Entry 6SQN (X-ray diffraction, 2.05 A resolution); this record covers chains A and X of the 6 polymer chains in the assembly.

# Chain A
Protein: U1 small nuclear ribonucleoprotein A
From: Homo sapiens
UniProtKB: P09012 (SNRPA_HUMAN); residues 2-98 here = UniProt positions 2-98
Amino-acid sequence (97 residues; each row starts with the number of its first residue):
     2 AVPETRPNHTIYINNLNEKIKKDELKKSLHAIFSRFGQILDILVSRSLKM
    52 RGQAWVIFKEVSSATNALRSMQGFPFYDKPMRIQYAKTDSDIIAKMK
Unresolved in the structure: 98
Differences from the reference sequence: engineered mutation His-31 (Tyr in P09012), Arg-36 (Gln in P09012), Trp-56 (Phe in P09012)
UniProt features mapped onto this chain:
  - modified residue: Ala-2 (N-acetylalanine), Lys-60 (N6-acetyllysine)
  - mutagenesis: Thr-11 (T11V: Abolishes RNA binding), Tyr-13 (Y13F: Substantially reduces RNA binding), Asn-15 (N15V: Abolishes RNA binding), Asn-16 (N16V: Substantially reduces RNA binding), Arg-52 (R52Q: Abolishes RNA binding)

# Chain X
Molecule: RNA hairpin
From: Homo sapiens
Sequence (21 nucleotides; each row starts with the number of its first residue):
     1 AAUCCAUUGCACUCCGGAUUU
Unresolved in the structure: 13-15, 20-21

# Chain A / chain X interface
Contacting residue pairs (38):
  Glu-5(A) / C10(X)  base contact
  Tyr-13(A) / G9(X)  base contact
  Tyr-13(A) / C10(X)  stacking on the base
  Asn-15(A) / U8(X)  base contact
  Asn-15(A) / G9(X)  hydrogen bond to the base
  Asn-16(A) / U8(X)  hydrogen bond to the base
  Asn-16(A) / G9(X)  hydrogen bond to the base
  Glu-19(A) / U7(X)  hydrogen bond to the base
  Glu-19(A) / G9(X)  hydrogen bond to the base
  Lys-22(A) / A2(X)  salt bridge to the phosphate
  Leu-44(A) / A11(X)  base contact
  Leu-44(A) / C12(X)  base contact
  Ser-48(A) / G16(X)  phosphate contact
  Leu-49(A) / A6(X)  base contact
  Leu-49(A) / G16(X)  phosphate contact
  Lys-50(A) / G9(X)  hydrogen bond to the sugar
  Met-51(A) / A11(X)  sugar contact
  Arg-52(A) / A6(X)  hydrogen bond to the base
  Arg-52(A) / U7(X)  base contact
  Arg-52(A) / G9(X)  hydrogen bond to the base
  Arg-52(A) / G16(X)  hydrogen bond to the base
  Gly-53(A) / G9(X)  base contact
  Gln-54(A) / G9(X)  base contact
  Gln-54(A) / C10(X)  sugar contact
  Trp-56(A) / C10(X)  hydrogen bond to the base
  Trp-56(A) / A11(X)  stacking on the base
  Lys-80(A) / U8(X)  hydrogen bond to the base
  Gln-85(A) / C10(X)  hydrogen bond to the base
  Tyr-86(A) / C10(X)  hydrogen bond to the base
  Ala-87(A) / C10(X)  base contact
  Lys-88(A) / C10(X)  hydrogen bond to the base
  Thr-89(A) / A11(X)  hydrogen bond to the base
  Thr-89(A) / C12(X)  base contact
  Asp-90(A) / A11(X)  base contact
  Asp-90(A) / C12(X)  hydrogen bond to the base
  Ser-91(A) / A11(X)  hydrogen bond to the base
  Ser-91(A) / C12(X)  base contact
  Asp-92(A) / C12(X)  hydrogen bond to the base
Also at the interface, not in a pair above, chain A (26 interface residues in all): Thr-11, Leu-17
Also at the interface, not in a pair above, chain X (10 interface residues in all): A1

# In short
26 residues of chain A and 10 residues of chain X are in contact; the contacts include 18 hydrogen bonds, 1
salt bridge and 2 aromatic stacking contacts. Polar contacts include Asn-15(A)/G9(X), Asn-16(A)/U8(X) and
Asn-16(A)/G9(X). Curated annotation (UniProt) lists 5 mutagenesis sites on chain A.
Here chain A is U1 small nuclear ribonucleoprotein A and chain X is RNA hairpin, both from Homo sapiens. Entry
6SQN (Structure of the U1A variant A1-98 Y31H/Q36R/F56W triple mutant co-crystallized with RNA) was determined
by X-ray diffraction together with 6SQQ, 6SQT, 6SQV and 6SR7 from the same study.
